Entry 5MFT (X-ray diffraction, 1.59 A resolution); this record covers chain A.

Chain A:
Molecule: Aminopeptidase N
From: Escherichia coli
Notes: EC 3.4.11.2
UniProt: P04825 (AMPN_ECOLI); residue numbers follow UniProt; this construct covers 1-870
Amino-acid sequence (891 residues; row label = number of the first residue in the row; numbers below 1 keep their minus sign (Met-20 is residue -20)):
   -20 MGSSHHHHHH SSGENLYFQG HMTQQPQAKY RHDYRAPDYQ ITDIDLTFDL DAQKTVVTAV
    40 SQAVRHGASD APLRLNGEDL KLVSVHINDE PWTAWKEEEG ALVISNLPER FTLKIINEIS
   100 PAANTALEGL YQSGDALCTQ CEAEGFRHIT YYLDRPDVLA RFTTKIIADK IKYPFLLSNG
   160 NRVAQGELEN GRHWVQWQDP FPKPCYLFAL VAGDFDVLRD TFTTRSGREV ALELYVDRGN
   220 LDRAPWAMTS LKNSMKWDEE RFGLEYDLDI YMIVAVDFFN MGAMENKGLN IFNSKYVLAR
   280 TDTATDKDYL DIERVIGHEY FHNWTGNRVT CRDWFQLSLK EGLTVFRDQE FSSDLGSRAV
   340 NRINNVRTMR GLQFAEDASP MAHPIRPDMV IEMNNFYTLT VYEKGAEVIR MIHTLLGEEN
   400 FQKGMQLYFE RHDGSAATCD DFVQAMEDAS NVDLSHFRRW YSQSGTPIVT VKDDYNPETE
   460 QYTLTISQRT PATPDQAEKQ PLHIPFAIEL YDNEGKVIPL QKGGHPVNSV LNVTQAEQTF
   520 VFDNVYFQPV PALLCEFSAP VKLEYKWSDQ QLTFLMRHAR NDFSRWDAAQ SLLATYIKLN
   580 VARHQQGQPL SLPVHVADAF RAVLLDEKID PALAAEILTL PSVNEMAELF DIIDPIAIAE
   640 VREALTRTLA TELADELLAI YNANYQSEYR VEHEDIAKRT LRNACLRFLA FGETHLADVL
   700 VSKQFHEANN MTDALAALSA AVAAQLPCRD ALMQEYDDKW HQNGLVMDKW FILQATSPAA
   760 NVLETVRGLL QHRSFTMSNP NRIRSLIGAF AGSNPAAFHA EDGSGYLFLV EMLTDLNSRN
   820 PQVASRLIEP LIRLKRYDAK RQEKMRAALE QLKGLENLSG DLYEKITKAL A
Not modelled in the structure: -20 to 2
Sequence notes: initiating methionine (-20); expression tag (-19 to 0)
Bound ions: Zn2+: His297, His301, Glu320 (together with 7MF); Na+ site 1: Ser332, Asp333, Gly335; Na+ site 2 near Glu371 (its only coordinating residue here); Na+ site 3: Asn399, Ser429; Na+ site 4 near Asp452 (its only coordinating residue here); Na+ site 5 near Ser508 (its only coordinating residue here); Na+ site 6: His771, Phe774
Small-molecule neighbours:
  - 7MF ([(7S)-1-bromanyl-6,6-bis(oxidanyl)-4-phenyl-5,7,8,9-tetrahydrobenzo[7]annulen-7-yl]azanium): Glu121, Met260, Ala262, Met263, Glu264, Arg293, Val294, His297, Glu298, His301, Lys319, Glu320, Asp327, Tyr376, Tyr381, Arg825
  - malonate ion (MLI), molecule 1: Lys8, Glu123, Trp313, Phe314, Val369, Met372
  - malonate ion (MLI), molecule 2: Asp28, Leu29, Asp30, Lys33, Thr34, Val35, Arg171
  - malonate ion (MLI), molecule 3: Tyr376, Thr377, Leu378, Tyr381, Glu382, Arg825
  - malonate ion (MLI), molecule 4: Leu395, Gly396, Glu397, Glu398
  - malonate ion (MLI), molecule 5: Pro530, Ala531, Leu532, Leu542, Trp546, Leu551, Leu554, Ser563, Asp566, Ala567, Ser570
UniProt features mapped onto this chain:
  - active site: Glu298 (Proton acceptor)
  - binding site (substrate): Glu121, Gly261 to Asn265
  - binding site (Zn(2+)): His297, His301, Glu320
  - site: Tyr381 (Transition state stabilizer)

In short:
Ligands of chain A: compound 7MF and 5 copies of malonate ion. The Zn2+ site is built by His297, His301 and
Glu320. Ser332, Asp333 and Gly335 coordinate Na+ site 1. UniProt lists active-site residue Glu298, 6
substrate-binding residues and 3 Zn2+-binding residues.
Chain A is Aminopeptidase N (Escherichia coli); the structure, The crystal structure of E. coli Aminopeptidase
N in complex with 7-amino-1-bromo-4-phenyl-5,7,8,9-tetrahydrobenzocyclohepten-6-one, was determined by X-ray
diffraction (same publication as 5MFR and 5MFS).
